PDB entry 9MJB | electron microscopy, 3.46 A resolution | chains A and H of the 3 polymer chains in the assembly

# Chain A
Molecule: Mannosyltransferase
From: Mycobacteroides abscessus
UniProtKB: A0AB37BZV5 (A0AB37BZV5_9MYCO); numbering as in UniProt (aligned over 1-415)
Chain sequence (415 residues; row label = number of the first residue in the row):
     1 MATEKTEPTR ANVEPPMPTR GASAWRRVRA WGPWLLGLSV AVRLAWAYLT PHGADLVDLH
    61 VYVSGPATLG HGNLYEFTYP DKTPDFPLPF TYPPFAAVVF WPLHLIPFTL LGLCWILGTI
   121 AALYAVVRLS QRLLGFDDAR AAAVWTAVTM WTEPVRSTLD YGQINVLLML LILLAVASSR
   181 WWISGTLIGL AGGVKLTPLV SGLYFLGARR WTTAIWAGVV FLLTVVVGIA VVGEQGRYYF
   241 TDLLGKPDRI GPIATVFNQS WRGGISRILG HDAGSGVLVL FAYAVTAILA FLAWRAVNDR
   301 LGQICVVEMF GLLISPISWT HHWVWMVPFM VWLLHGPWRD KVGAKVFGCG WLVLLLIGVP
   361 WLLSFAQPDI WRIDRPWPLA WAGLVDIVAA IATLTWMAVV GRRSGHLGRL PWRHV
Disordered / not traced: 1-20, 404-415
Residues lining bound ligands:
  - A1A8B ((2S)-1-{[(S)-{[(1S,2R,3R,4S,5S,6R)-2-[(6-O-hexadecanoyl-beta-L-gulopyranosyl)oxy]-3,4,5-trihydroxy-6-{[beta-D-mannopyranosyl-(1->2)-alpha-D-mannopyranosyl-(1->6)-beta-D-mannopyranosyl-(1->6)-alpha-D-mannopyranosyl]oxy}cyclohexyl]oxy}(hydroxy)phosphoryl]oxy}-3-(hexadecanoyloxy)propan-2-yl 10-methyloctadecanoate): Arg43, Trp46, Pro51, His52, Asp55, Val57, Asp58, Lys82, Thr83, Asp85, Phe86, Leu88, Trp151, Arg156, Asp160, Tyr161, Pro252, Phe257, Trp319, His321, Trp361, Phe365, Ile370
  - mono-trans, octa-cis decaprenyl-phosphate (DSL): Thr91, Tyr92, Pro93, Gln163, Lys195, Leu196, Thr197, Leu199, Val200, Tyr239, Gly245, Pro247, Ile250, Gly311, Ile314, Ser315, Pro316, Ile317, Trp319, His321, His322

# Chain H
Molecule: Fab_E6 heavy chain
From: Homo sapiens
Chain sequence (125 residues; each row starts with the number of its first residue; note: 1 number in that range is skipped by the numbering (no residue carries it; nothing is unmodelled there)):
     1 EVQLVESGGG LVQPGGSLRL SCAASGFNFY YYSIHWVRQA PGKGLEWVAS ISSSSGSTSY
    61 ADSVKGRFTI SADTSKNTAY LQMNSLARED TAVYYCARSQ AVYYWDLWWS MYHTGFI
   119 YWGQGTLV
Disulfide bonds: Cys22-Cys96

# Interface between chain A and chain H
Pairs across the interface (32):
  Trp25(A) - Tyr31(H)
  Leu129(A) - Trp109(H)  hydrophobic
  Arg132(A) - Tyr103(H)
  Arg132(A) - Trp109(H)
  Leu134(A) - Gln100(H)
  Gly135(A) - Gln100(H)
  Gly135(A) - Ala101(H)
  Gly135(A) - Tyr103(H)
  Phe136(A) - Tyr30(H)
  Phe136(A) - Ser54(H)
  Asp137(A) - Ser54(H)  hydrogen bond (backbone-side chain)
  Asp137(A) - Ser55(H)  hydrogen bond (backbone-backbone)
  Asp137(A) - Tyr103(H)
  Asp138(A) - Tyr30(H)  hydrogen bond
  Asp138(A) - Ser54(H)
  Ala141(A) - Tyr30(H)
  Leu174(A) - Trp105(H)
  Ala177(A) - Tyr104(H)
  Ala177(A) - Trp105(H)  hydrogen bond (backbone-backbone)
  Ala177(A) - Trp109(H)  hydrophobic
  Ser178(A) - Trp105(H)  hydrogen bond (side chain-backbone)
  Ser179(A) - Tyr104(H)
  Ser179(A) - Asp106(H)
  Arg180(A) - Asp106(H)  salt bridge
  Arg180(A) - Trp108(H)
  Ile183(A) - Trp105(H)  hydrophobic
  Ile183(A) - Leu107(H)
  Arg300(A) - Val102(H)
  Arg300(A) - Tyr103(H)  hydrogen bond (side chain-backbone)
  Arg300(A) - Tyr104(H)
  His335(A) - Tyr31(H)
  Arg339(A) - Tyr31(H)
Interface residues without a listed pair, chain A (23 interface residues in all): Arg26, Arg29, Gln131, Leu187, Leu334
Interface residues without a listed pair, chain H (16 interface residues in all): Tyr32, Ser75

# Overview
The interface between chain A and chain H involves 23 residues on one side and 16 on the other, with 6
hydrogen bonds and 1 salt bridge. Polar pairs include Arg180(A)-Asp106(H), Asp137(A)-Ser54(H) and
Asp138(A)-Tyr30(H). Bound to chain A: compound A1A8B and mono-trans, octa-cis decaprenyl-phosphate.
Here chain A is Mannosyltransferase (Mycobacteroides abscessus) and chain H is Fab_E6 heavy chain (Homo
sapiens). Entry 9MJB (Product-Bound mannosyltransferase PimE in complex with Fab) was determined by electron
microscopy together with 9DLF, 9DLH, 9DM5 and 9DM7 from the same study.
